PDB entry 6T0B | electron microscopy, 2.80 A resolution | chains n and o of the 46 polymer chains in the assembly

Chain n:
Protein: Cytochrome c oxidase subunit 1
Source organism: Saccharomyces cerevisiae S288c
Notes: EC 1.9.3.1
UniProt: P00401 (COX1_YEAST); residue numbers follow UniProt; this construct covers 1-534
Chain sequence (534 residues; row label = number of the first residue in the row):
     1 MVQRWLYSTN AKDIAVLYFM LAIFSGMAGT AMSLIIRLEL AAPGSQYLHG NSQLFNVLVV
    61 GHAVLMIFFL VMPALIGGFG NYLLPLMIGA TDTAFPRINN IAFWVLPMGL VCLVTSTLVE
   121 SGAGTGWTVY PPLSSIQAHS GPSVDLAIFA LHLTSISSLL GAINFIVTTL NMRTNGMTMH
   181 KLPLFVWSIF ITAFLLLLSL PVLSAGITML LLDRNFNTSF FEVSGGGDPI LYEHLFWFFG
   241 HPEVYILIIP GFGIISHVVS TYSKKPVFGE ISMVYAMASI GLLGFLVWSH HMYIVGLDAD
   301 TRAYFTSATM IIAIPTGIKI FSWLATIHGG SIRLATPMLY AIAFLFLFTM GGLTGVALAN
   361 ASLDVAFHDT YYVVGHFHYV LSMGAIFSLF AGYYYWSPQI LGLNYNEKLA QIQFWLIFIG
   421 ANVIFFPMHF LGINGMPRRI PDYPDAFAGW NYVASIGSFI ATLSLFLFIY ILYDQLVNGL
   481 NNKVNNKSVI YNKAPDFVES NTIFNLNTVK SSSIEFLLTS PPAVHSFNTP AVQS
Covalent attachments: covalent link His241-Tyr245
Ion coordination: Ca2+: Glu39, Ala42, Gly44; heme a Fe site 1: His62, His378; Cu ion: His241, His290, His291; Mg2+: Asp369 (shared with Glu223(o) of chain o); heme a Fe site 2 near His376 (its only coordinating residue here)
Small-molecule neighbours:
  - heme a (HEA), molecule 1: Phe19, Ile23, Gly26, Met27, Thr30, Ser33, Ile36, Arg37, Phe55, Val59, Val60, His62, Ala63, Met66, Ile67, Leu70, Val71, Gly126, Trp127, Tyr371, Val374, Phe377, His378, Leu381, Ser382, Ile386, Leu389, Phe390, Tyr393, Ile417, Ile424, Phe425, Met428, Arg438, Arg439, Ser458, Ala461, Leu465, Phe468
  - heme a (HEA), molecule 2: Trp127, Trp237, Val244, Tyr245, Ile248, His290, His291, Tyr293, Thr309, Ile312, Ala313, Thr316, Gly317, Ile320, Phe321, Phe348, Thr349, Gly352, Leu353, Gly355, Val356, Leu358, Ala359, Asp364, His368, Asp369, Val373, His376, Phe377, Val380, Leu381, Arg438
Curated features (UniProtKB/Swiss-Prot):
  - binding site (Ca(2+)): Glu39, Ala42, Gly44, Pro441
  - binding site (Fe(II)-heme a): His62, His378
  - binding site (Cu cation): His241, His290, His291
  - binding site (O2): Tyr245
  - binding site (Mg(2+)): His368, Asp369
  - binding site (heme a3): His376
  - cross-link: His241 to Tyr245 (1'-histidyl-3'-tyrosine (His-Tyr))

Chain o:
Protein: Cytochrome c oxidase subunit 2
Source organism: Saccharomyces cerevisiae S288c
Notes: EC 1.9.3.1
UniProt: P00410 (COX2_YEAST); residue numbers follow UniProt; this construct covers 16-251
Chain sequence (236 residues; numbered 16 to 251; the number before each row is that of its first residue):
    16 DVPTPYACYF QDSATPNQEG ILELHDNIMF YLLVILGLVS WMLYTIVMTY SKNPIAYKYI
    76 KHGQTIEVIW TIFPAVILLI IAFPSFILLY LCDEVISPAM TIKAIGYQWY WKYEYSDFIN
   136 DSGETVEFES YVIPDELLEE GQLRLLDTDT SMVVPVDTHI RFVVTAADVI HDFAIPSLGI
   196 KVDATPGRLN QVSALIQREG VFYGACSELC GTGHANMPIK IEAVSLPKFL EWLNEQ
Ion coordination: dinuclear copper ion: His186, Cys221, Glu223, Cys225, His229, Met232; Mg2+: Glu223 (shared with Asp369(n) of chain n)
Small-molecule neighbours: heme a (HEA): Leu47, Ile50, Val54, Pro89, Ile92, Leu93
Curated features (UniProtKB/Swiss-Prot):
  - binding site (Cu cation): His186, Cys221, Glu223, Cys225, His229, Met232
  - binding site (Mg(2+)): Glu223

Chain n / chain o interface:
Residue-residue contacts (137):
  Pro43(n) with Arg159(o)
  Gly44(n) with Arg159(o)
  Ser52(n) with Thr227(o)
  Gln53(n) with Thr227(o)
  Asn56(n) with Leu224(o); Gly226(o), hydrogen bond (side chain-backbone)
  Gly124(n) with Leu224(o)
  Thr125(n) with Leu224(o)
  Gly126(n) with Leu224(o)
  Pro131(n) with Ile185(o)
  Pro132(n) with Asp183(o); Ile185(o)
  Leu133(n) with Val184(o), hydrophobic; Leu224(o); Cys225(o)
  Val223(n) with Pro201(o); Gly202(o)
  Pro229(n) with Ile185(o), hydrophobic
  Ile230(n) with Thr200(o); Arg203(o)
  Ser263(n) with Ala71(o)
  Lys264(n) with Ala71(o)
  Lys265(n) with Tyr72(o), hydrogen bond (side chain-backbone); Lys73(o)
  Pro266(n) with Lys73(o); Lys76(o)
  Phe268(n) with Ile75(o); Lys76(o); His77(o); Gly78(o); Glu82(o); Trp85(o), hydrophobic
  Gly269(n) with Lys76(o), hydrogen bond (backbone-backbone)
  Ser272(n) with Glu82(o)
  Ile294(n) with Lys196(o); Val197(o), hydrophobic; Asp198(o)
  Val295(n) with Asp198(o); Arg203(o); Asn205(o), hydrogen bond (backbone-side chain)
  Gly296(n) with Arg203(o), hydrogen bond (backbone-side chain); Asn205(o)
  Ala299(n) with Leu104(o); Asp108(o)
  Asp300(n) with Tyr105(o), hydrogen bond
  Arg302(n) with Leu104(o)
  Ala303(n) with Phe101(o); Tyr105(o)
  Met310(n) with Leu93(o)
  Ile314(n) with Pro89(o); Ala90(o); Leu93(o), hydrophobic
  Ile318(n) with Thr86(o)
  Phe321(n) with Trp85(o), hydrophobic; Pro89(o), hydrophobic
  Leu324(n) with Met57(o), hydrophobic; Ile61(o)
  Ile327(n) with Ile61(o)
  His328(n) with Ile61(o); Tyr65(o), hydrogen bond
  Gly329(n) with Tyr65(o); Ala71(o); Tyr72(o), hydrogen bond (backbone-backbone)
  Gly330(n) with Tyr65(o); Asn68(o), hydrogen bond (backbone-side chain); Ala71(o)
  Ser331(n) with Tyr65(o); Asn68(o); Ala71(o)
  Ile332(n) with Tyr65(o), hydrogen bond (backbone-backbone); Ser66(o)
  Leu334(n) with Ser66(o)
  Ile342(n) with Leu58(o), hydrophobic; Val62(o), hydrophobic
  Leu345(n) with Leu58(o), hydrophobic
  Phe346(n) with Ser55(o); Leu58(o), hydrophobic
  Leu353(n) with Leu47(o); Ile50(o), hydrophobic; Leu51(o), hydrophobic
  Asn360(n) with Ile43(o); Ser100(o), hydrogen bond
  Ser362(n) with Ile36(o); Leu39(o); Ser100(o), hydrogen bond (side chain-backbone); Leu103(o); Leu104(o)
  Leu363(n) with Ile36(o), hydrophobic; His40(o); Ile43(o), hydrophobic
  Val365(n) with Ile36(o), hydrophobic; Lys196(o)
  Ala366(n) with Ile36(o), hydrophobic; Lys196(o)
  Phe367(n) with Phe25(o), hydrophobic; Lys196(o)
  His368(n) with Lys196(o), hydrogen bond (backbone-side chain)
  Asp369(n) with Asp187(o); Ser222(o); Glu223(o)
  Thr370(n) with Lys196(o)
  Tyr372(n) with His40(o); Met44(o)
  Phe430(n) with Ala22(o); Cys23(o), hydrophobic
  Ile433(n) with Cys23(o); Tyr24(o); Phe25(o); Gln26(o)
  Asn434(n) with Pro18(o); Thr19(o), hydrogen bond (side chain-backbone); Ala22(o); Tyr24(o); Gln26(o), hydrogen bond (backbone-side chain)
  Pro437(n) with Cys221(o)
  Arg438(n) with His229(o), hydrogen bond (backbone-side chain)
  Arg439(n) with Leu224(o); His229(o)
  Ile440(n) with His229(o); Ala230(o), hydrophobic
  Pro441(n) with Ala230(o)
  Asp442(n) with Arg159(o), salt bridge; Leu160(o); Ala230(o)
  Tyr443(n) with Arg159(o), hydrogen bond (backbone-side chain)
  Pro444(n) with Arg159(o); Leu160(o)
  Asp445(n) with Arg159(o), salt bridge
  Ala446(n) with Pro18(o); Thr19(o); Pro20(o)
  Phe447(n) with Pro18(o), hydrophobic
  Gly449(n) with Tyr21(o)
  Trp450(n) with Tyr21(o); Ala22(o), hydrogen bond (side chain-backbone); Cys23(o), hydrophobic
  Phe497(n) with Pro69(o), hydrophobic
Other interface residues (no listed pair), chain n (81 interface residues in all): Tyr130, Asp228, Ile311, Ala313, Ala325, Thr349, Met350, Val356, Ala357, Gly435
Other interface residues (no listed pair), chain o (77 interface residues in all): Gln33, Leu53, Val54, Ile70, Ile96, Ala97, Leu161, Pro191, Ala220

Overview:
The interface between chain n and chain o involves 81 residues on one side and 77 on the other, with 18
hydrogen bonds and 2 salt bridges. Polar contacts include Asp442(n)-Arg159(o), Asp445(n)-Arg159(o) and
Asn56(n)-Gly226(o).
Chain n is Cytochrome c oxidase subunit 1 and chain o is Cytochrome c oxidase subunit 2, both from
Saccharomyces cerevisiae S288c; the structure, The III2-IV(5B)2 respiratory supercomplex from S. cerevisiae,
was determined by electron microscopy (same publication as 6T15).
